9DZM - chains A and C of the 6 polymer chains in the assembly; structure by X-ray diffraction, 2.54 A resolution.

[Chain A]
Molecule: 21-nt DNA strand
Sequence (21 nucleotides; each row starts with the number of its first residue):
   201 TCCTCATGCA TATGCATGAG G

[Chain C]
Name: POU domain, class 2, transcription factor 2
From: Homo sapiens
Reference sequence: P09086 (PO2F2_HUMAN); residues 197-359 here correspond to UniProt positions 195-357 (UniProt number = residue number - 2)
Sequence (167 residues; row label = number of the first residue in the row):
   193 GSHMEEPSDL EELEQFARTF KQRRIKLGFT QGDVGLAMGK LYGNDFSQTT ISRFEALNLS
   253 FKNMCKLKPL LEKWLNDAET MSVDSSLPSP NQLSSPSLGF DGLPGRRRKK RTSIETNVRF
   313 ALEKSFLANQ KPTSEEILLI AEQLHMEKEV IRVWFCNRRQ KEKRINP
Not modelled in the structure: 193-196, 278-359
Differences from the reference sequence: expression tag (193-196)
Swiss-Prot annotation at these positions:
  - DNA-binding region: Arg299 to Asn358 (Homeobox)

[Interface between chain A and chain C]
Contacting residue pairs (11; chain A residue first):
  DA210(A) - Thr222(C)  phosphate contact
  DT211(A) - Arg216(C)  salt bridge to the phosphate
  DT211(A) - Thr222(C)  phosphate contact
  DT211(A) - Gln223(C)  hydrogen bond to the phosphate
  DT211(A) - Gln240(C)  base contact
  DA212(A) - Gln223(C)  hydrogen bond to the phosphate
  DA212(A) - Gln240(C)  hydrogen bond to the base
  DA212(A) - Ser244(C)  hydrogen bond to the phosphate
  DT213(A) - Thr241(C)  hydrogen bond to the base
  DT213(A) - Ser244(C)  base contact
  DG214(A) - Arg245(C)  hydrogen bond to the base
Also at the interface, not in a pair above, chain A (6 interface residues in all): DC215
Also at the interface, not in a pair above, chain C (8 interface residues in all): Asn250

[In short]
Chain A and chain C form an interface of 6 and 8 residues respectively, with 6 hydrogen bonds and 1 salt
bridge. Among the polar pairs are DA212(A)-Gln240(C), DT213(A)-Thr241(C) and DG214(A)-Arg245(C). Curated
annotation (UniProt) lists a DNA-binding region on chain C.
Chain A is a 21-nt DNA strand and chain C is POU domain, class 2, transcription factor 2 (Homo sapiens); the
structure, Dimeric human OCT2 (POU2F2) POU domain bound to palindromic MORE DNA, was determined by X-ray
diffraction.
